Entry 1PWV (X-ray diffraction, 2.85 A resolution); this record covers chains A and C.

== Chain A ==
Protein: Lethal factor
Organism: Bacillus anthracis
Notes: EC 3.4.24.-
Reference sequence: P15917 (LEF_BACAN); residues 1-776 here correspond to UniProt positions 34-809 (UniProt number = residue number + 33)
Chain sequence (776 residues; numbered 1 to 776; the number before each row is that of its first residue):
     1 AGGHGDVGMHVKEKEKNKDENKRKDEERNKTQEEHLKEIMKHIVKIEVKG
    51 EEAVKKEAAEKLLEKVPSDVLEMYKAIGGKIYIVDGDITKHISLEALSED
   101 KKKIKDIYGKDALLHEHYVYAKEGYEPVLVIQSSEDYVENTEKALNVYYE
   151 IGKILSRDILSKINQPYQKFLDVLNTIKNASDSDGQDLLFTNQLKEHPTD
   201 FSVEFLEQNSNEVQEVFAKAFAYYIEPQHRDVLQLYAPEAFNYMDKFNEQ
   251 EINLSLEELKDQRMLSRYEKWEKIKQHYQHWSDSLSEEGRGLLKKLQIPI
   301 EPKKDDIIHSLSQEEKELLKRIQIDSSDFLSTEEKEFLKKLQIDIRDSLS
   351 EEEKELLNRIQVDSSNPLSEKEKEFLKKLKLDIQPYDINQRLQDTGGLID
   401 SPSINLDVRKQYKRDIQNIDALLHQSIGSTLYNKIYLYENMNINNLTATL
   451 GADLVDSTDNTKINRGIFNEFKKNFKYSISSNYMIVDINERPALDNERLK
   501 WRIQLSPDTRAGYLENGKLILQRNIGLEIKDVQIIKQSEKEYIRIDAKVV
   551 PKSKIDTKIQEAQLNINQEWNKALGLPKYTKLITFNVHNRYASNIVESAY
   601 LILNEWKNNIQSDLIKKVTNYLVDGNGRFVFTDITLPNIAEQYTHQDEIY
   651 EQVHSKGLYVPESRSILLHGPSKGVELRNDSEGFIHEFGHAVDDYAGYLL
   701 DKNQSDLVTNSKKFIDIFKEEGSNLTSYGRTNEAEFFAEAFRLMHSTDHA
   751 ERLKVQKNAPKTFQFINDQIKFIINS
Disordered / not traced: 1-26, 350-366

== Chain C ==
Protein: LF20
Chain sequence (20 residues; each row starts with the number of its first residue):
     1 MLARRKKVYPYPMEPTIAEG
Disordered / not traced: 1-7, 17-20

== Chain A / chain C interface ==
Contacting residue pairs (41; chain A residue first):
  Val653(A) - Val8(C)  hydrophobic
  His654(A) - Met13(C)
  Ser655(A) - Pro10(C)
  Ser655(A) - Pro12(C)
  Ser655(A) - Met13(C)
  Lys656(A) - Tyr11(C)
  Lys656(A) - Met13(C)
  Gly657(A) - Pro10(C)
  Gly657(A) - Tyr11(C)  hydrogen bond (backbone-backbone)
  Leu658(A) - Val8(C)  hydrophobic
  Leu658(A) - Tyr9(C)
  Leu658(A) - Pro10(C)
  Tyr659(A) - Val8(C)
  Tyr659(A) - Tyr9(C)  hydrogen bond (backbone-backbone)
  Val660(A) - Val8(C)  hydrophobic
  Pro661(A) - Val8(C)
  Pro661(A) - Tyr9(C)
  Ser672(A) - Met13(C)
  Lys673(A) - Met13(C)
  Lys673(A) - Glu14(C)  hydrogen bond (backbone-backbone)
  Val675(A) - Tyr11(C)  hydrophobic
  Val675(A) - Pro12(C)  hydrogen bond (backbone-backbone)
  Val675(A) - Met13(C)
  Val675(A) - Glu14(C)
  Glu676(A) - Glu14(C)  hydrogen bond (backbone-side chain)
  Leu677(A) - Tyr11(C)
  His686(A) - Pro10(C)  hydrogen bond (side chain-backbone)
  His686(A) - Tyr11(C)
  Glu687(A) - Tyr9(C)
  Glu687(A) - Pro10(C)
  Glu687(A) - Tyr11(C)
  His690(A) - Tyr9(C)
  His690(A) - Pro10(C)
  Leu707(A) - Tyr9(C)
  Tyr728(A) - Pro10(C)  hydrogen bond (side chain-backbone)
  Tyr728(A) - Tyr11(C)
  Tyr728(A) - Pro12(C)
  Glu735(A) - Tyr9(C)
  Glu735(A) - Pro10(C)
  Glu739(A) - Tyr11(C)
  Arg742(A) - Tyr11(C)
Interface residues without a listed pair, chain A (25 interface residues in all): Asn444, Gly674, Gly683
Interface residues without a listed pair, chain C (8 interface residues in all): Thr16

== Summary ==
25 residues of chain A and 8 residues of chain C are in contact, with 7 hydrogen bonds. Among the polar pairs
are Glu676(A)-Glu14(C), His686(A)-Pro10(C) and Tyr728(A)-Pro10(C).
Here chain A is Lethal factor (Bacillus anthracis) and chain C is LF20. Entry 1PWV (Crystal structure of
Anthrax Lethal Factor wild-type protein complexed with an optimised peptide substrate) was determined by X-ray
diffraction together with 1PWW and 1PWQ from the same study.
